4CR2 - chains H and M of the 33 polymer chains in the assembly; structure by electron microscopy, 7.70 A resolution (low resolution: residue-level contacts below are approximate; hydrogen-bond / salt-bridge calls are withheld).

Chain H:
Name: 26S protease regulatory subunit 7 homolog
Organism: Saccharomyces cerevisiae
UniProt: P33299 (PRS7_YEAST); residues 1-467 here = UniProt positions 1-467
Sequence (467 residues; numbered 1 to 467; the number before each row is that of its first residue):
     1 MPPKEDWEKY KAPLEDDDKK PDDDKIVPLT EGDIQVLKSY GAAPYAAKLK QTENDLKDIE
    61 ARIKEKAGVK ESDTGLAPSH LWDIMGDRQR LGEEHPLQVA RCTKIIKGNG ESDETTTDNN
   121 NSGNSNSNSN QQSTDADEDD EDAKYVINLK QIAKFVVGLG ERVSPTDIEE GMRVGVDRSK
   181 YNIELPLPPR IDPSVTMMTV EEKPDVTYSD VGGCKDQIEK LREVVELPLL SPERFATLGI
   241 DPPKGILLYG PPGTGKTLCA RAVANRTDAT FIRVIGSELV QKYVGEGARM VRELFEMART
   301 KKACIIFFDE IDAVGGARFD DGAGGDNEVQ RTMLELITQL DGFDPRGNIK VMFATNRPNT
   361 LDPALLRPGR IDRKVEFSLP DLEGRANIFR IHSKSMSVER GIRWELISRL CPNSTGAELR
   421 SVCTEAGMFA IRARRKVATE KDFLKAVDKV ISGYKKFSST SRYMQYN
Unresolved in the structure: 1-48, 78-94, 109-140, 457-467
Swiss-Prot annotation at these positions:
  - binding site (ATP): G250 to T257
  - modified residue (Phosphoserine): S164, S231

Chain M:
Name: 26S protease regulatory subunit 6A
Organism: Saccharomyces cerevisiae
UniProt: P33297 (PRS6A_YEAST); residues 1-434 here = UniProt positions 1-434
Sequence (434 residues; row label = number of the first residue in the row):
     1 MATLEELDAQ TLPGDDELDQ EILNLSTQEL QTRAKLLDNE IRIFRSELQR LSHENNVMLE
    61 KIKDNKEKIK NNRQLPYLVA NVVEVMDMNE IEDKENSEST TQGGNVNLDN TAVGKAAVVK
   121 TSSRQTVFLP MVGLVDPDKL KPNDLVGVNK DSYLILDTLP SEFDSRVKAM EVDEKPTETY
   181 SDVGGLDKQI EELVEAIVLP MKRADKFKDM GIRAPKGALM YGPPGTGKTL LARACAAQTN
   241 ATFLKLAAPQ LVQMYIGEGA KLVRDAFALA KEKAPTIIFI DELDAIGTKR FDSEKSGDRE
   301 VQRTMLELLN QLDGFSSDDR VKVLAATNRV DVLDPALLRS GRLDRKIEFP LPSEDSRAQI
   361 LQIHSRKMTT DDDINWQELA RSTDEFNGAQ LKAVTVEAGM IALRNGQSSV KHEDFVEGIS
   421 EVQARKSKSV SFYA
Unresolved in the structure: 1-40, 86-112
Swiss-Prot annotation at these positions:
  - binding site (ATP): G222 to T229
  - modified residue: A2 (N-acetylalanine), Y180 (Phosphotyrosine)

Interface between chain H and chain M:
Pairs across the interface (83; chain H residue first):
  E141(H) - R73(M)
  D142(H) - Q74(M)
  K144(H) - Q74(M)
  V146(H) - L75(M)
  I152(H) - R124(M)
  K154(H) - V79(M)
  K154(H) - D164(M)
  F155(H) - P76(M)
  F155(H) - Y77(M)
  V156(H) - L75(M)
  V156(H) - V79(M)
  V156(H) - L145(M)
  G158(H) - P160(M)
  G158(H) - R166(M)
  R178(H) - S165(M)
  R178(H) - K168(M)
  S179(H) - S165(M)
  S179(H) - R166(M)
  K180(H) - R166(M)
  K180(H) - V167(M)
  K180(H) - M170(M)
  K220(H) - E397(M)
  E223(H) - M400(M)
  E223(H) - L403(M)
  F235(H) - M400(M)
  T237(H) - T369(M)
  T237(H) - S408(M)
  L238(H) - M368(M)
  L238(H) - T369(M)
  L238(H) - G399(M)
  L238(H) - Q407(M)
  L238(H) - S408(M)
  G239(H) - K367(M)
  G239(H) - M368(M)
  I240(H) - M368(M)
  I240(H) - V396(M)
  I240(H) - G399(M)
  I240(H) - M400(M)
  D241(H) - V396(M)
  Y283(H) - M254(M)
  V284(H) - V252(M)
  V284(H) - Q253(M)
  V284(H) - M254(M)
  G285(H) - V252(M)
  E286(H) - M254(M)
  A288(H) - P249(M)
  R289(H) - Q253(M)
  R289(H) - M254(M)
  D321(H) - T288(M)
  D321(H) - D331(M)
  A323(H) - R290(M)
  G324(H) - R290(M)
  G324(H) - D298(M)
  N327(H) - T288(M)
  N327(H) - D298(M)
  N327(H) - V301(M)
  Q330(H) - D284(M)
  R331(H) - P249(M)
  R331(H) - V252(M)
  R331(H) - A285(M)
  L334(H) - E282(M)
  L334(H) - D284(M)
  L334(H) - A285(M)
  L334(H) - N328(M)
  E335(H) - P249(M)
  E335(H) - Q250(M)
  I337(H) - N328(M)
  T338(H) - A247(M)
  T338(H) - D281(M)
  D341(H) - P224(M)
  G342(H) - K245(M)
  F343(H) - D173(M)
  F343(H) - R233(M)
  P363(H) - R329(M)
  L366(H) - R425(M)
  R367(H) - P223(M)
  R367(H) - N387(M)
  P368(H) - A389(M)
  P368(H) - Q423(M)
  D372(H) - Q423(M)
  R373(H) - V396(M)
  R373(H) - E397(M)
  R373(H) - M400(M)
Also at the interface, not in a pair above, chain H (60 interface residues in all): K104, A143, Y145, V157, D177, V224, L227, R234, P242, P243, R292, G325, Q339, A364, K374
Also at the interface, not in a pair above, chain M (62 interface residues in all): S122, E171, E294, Q390, A393, T395, A402, R404, S409, E421, V422

In short:
Chain H and chain M form an interface of 60 and 62 residues respectively. Curated annotation (UniProt) lists 8
ATP-binding residues on chain H; 8 ATP-binding residues on chain M.
Here chain H is 26S protease regulatory subunit 7 homolog and chain M is 26S protease regulatory subunit 6A,
both from Saccharomyces cerevisiae. Entry 4CR2 (Deep classification of a large cryo-EM dataset defines the
conformational landscape of the 26S proteasome) was determined by electron microscopy, deposited together with
4CR3 and 4CR4.
